7K0F - chains A and B; structure by X-ray diffraction, 1.65 A resolution.

# Chain A (and B)
Molecule: 3C-like proteinase
Source organism: Severe acute respiratory syndrome coronavirus 2
Notes: EC 3.4.22.69; chain B of this document is another copy of the same molecule, construct and numbering; everything in this record applies to it too
UniProt: P0DTD1 (R1AB_SARS2); residues 1-305 here correspond to UniProt positions 3264-3568 (UniProt number = residue number + 3263)
Amino-acid sequence (309 residues; row label = number of the first residue in the row; numbers below 1 keep their minus sign (Ser-3 is residue -3)):
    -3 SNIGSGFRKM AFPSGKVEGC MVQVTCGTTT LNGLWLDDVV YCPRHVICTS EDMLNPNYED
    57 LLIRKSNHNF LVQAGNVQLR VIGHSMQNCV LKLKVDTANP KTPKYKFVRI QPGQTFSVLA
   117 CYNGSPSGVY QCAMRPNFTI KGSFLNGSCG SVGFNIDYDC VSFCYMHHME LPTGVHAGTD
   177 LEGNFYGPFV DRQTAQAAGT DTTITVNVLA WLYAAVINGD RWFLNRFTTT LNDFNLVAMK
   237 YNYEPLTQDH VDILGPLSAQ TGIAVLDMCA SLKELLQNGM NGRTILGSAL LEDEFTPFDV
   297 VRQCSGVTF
Not modelled in the structure: -3 to 3, 301-305 (chain B: -3 to 2, 302-305)
Sequence notes: expression tag (-3 to 0)
Glycans and other covalent adducts: compound VR4 linked to Cys145
Small-molecule neighbours: VR4 (N-{(2S,3R)-4-(benzylamino)-3-hydroxy-4-oxo-1-[(3S)-2-oxopyrrolidin-3-yl]butan-2-yl}-N~2~-[(benzyloxy)carbonyl]-L-leucinamide): Thr26, Leu27, His41, Tyr54, Phe140, Leu141, Asn142, Gly143, Ser144, His163, His164, Met165, Glu166, Pro168, His172, Asp187, Arg188, Gln189, Thr190, Ala191
Swiss-Prot annotation at these positions:
  - active site: His41 (For 3CL-PRO activity), Cys145 (Nucleophile)
  - cross-link (Glycyl lysine isopeptide (Lys-Gly)): Lys5 (interchain with G-Cter in ubiquitin), Lys90 (interchain with G-Cter in ubiquitin)
What the authors report for this chain:
  - binding site for VR4: Asn142, Gly143, Cys145

# Chain A / chain B interface
Contacting residue pairs - 42 pairs, chain A then chain B:
  Lys5(A) - Tyr126(B)
  Met6(A) - Gly124(B)
  Met6(A) - Val125(B)
  Met6(A) - Tyr126(B)  hydrophobic
  Met6(A) - Ser139(B)
  Ala7(A) - Gly124(B)
  Ala7(A) - Val125(B)  hydrogen bond (backbone-backbone)
  Phe8(A) - Val125(B)
  Pro9(A) - Ser10(B)
  Pro9(A) - Glu14(B)
  Pro9(A) - Pro122(B)  hydrophobic
  Pro9(A) - Ser123(B)
  Pro9(A) - Gly124(B)
  Pro9(A) - Val125(B)  hydrophobic
  Ser10(A) - Pro9(B)
  Ser10(A) - Ser10(B)  hydrogen bond (backbone-side chain)
  Ser10(A) - Glu14(B)  hydrogen bond (backbone-side chain)
  Gly11(A) - Gly11(B)
  Gly11(A) - Glu14(B)  hydrogen bond (backbone-side chain)
  Glu14(A) - Pro9(B)
  Glu14(A) - Ser10(B)  hydrogen bond (side chain-backbone)
  Glu14(A) - Gly11(B)  hydrogen bond (side chain-backbone)
  Pro122(A) - Pro9(B)  hydrophobic
  Ser123(A) - Pro9(B)
  Gly124(A) - Met6(B)
  Gly124(A) - Ala7(B)
  Gly124(A) - Pro9(B)
  Val125(A) - Met6(B)
  Val125(A) - Ala7(B)  hydrogen bond (backbone-backbone)
  Val125(A) - Phe8(B)
  Val125(A) - Pro9(B)  hydrophobic
  Tyr126(A) - Arg4(B)
  Tyr126(A) - Lys5(B)
  Tyr126(A) - Met6(B)  hydrophobic
  Gln127(A) - Arg4(B)
  Lys137(A) - Arg4(B)  hydrogen bond (backbone-side chain)
  Ser139(A) - Met6(B)
  Ser139(A) - Gln299(B)
  Leu141(A) - Gln299(B)
  Leu141(A) - Ser301(B)
  Ala285(A) - Leu286(B)  hydrophobic
  Gln299(A) - Ser139(B)
Other interface residues (no listed pair), chain A (28 interface residues in all): Arg4, Lys12, Leu115, Cys128, Gly138, Thr280, Gly283, Arg298, Cys300
Other interface residues (no listed pair), chain B (23 interface residues in all): Lys12, Leu115, Leu141, Arg298, Cys300

# Summary
28 residues of chain A face 23 of chain B across their interface; the contacts include 8 hydrogen bonds. Polar
pairs include Ser10(A)-Ser10(B), Ser10(A)-Glu14(B) and Gly11(A)-Glu14(B). Compound VR4 is covalently linked to
Cys145(A). UniProt lists active-site residues His41(A) and Cys145(A) on chain A. From the paper: a binding
site for VR4 at Asn142(A), Gly143(A) and Cys145(A).
Chain A and chain B are both 3C-like proteinase (Severe acute respiratory syndrome coronavirus 2); the
structure, 1.65 A resolution structure of SARS-CoV-2 3CL protease in complex with a deuterated GC376
alpha-ketoamide analog ..., was determined by X-ray diffraction together with 7K0E, 7K0G and 7K0H from the
same study.
